Entry 5BQZ (X-ray diffraction, 2.89 A resolution); this record covers chains A and C of the 6 polymer chains in the assembly.

[Chain A (and C)]
Molecule: Hemagglutinin HA1 chain
Source organism: Influenza A virus (A/chicken/Guangdong/S1311/2010(H6N6))
Notes: chain C of this document is another copy of the same molecule, construct and numbering; everything in this record applies to it too
UniProtKB: A0A067YZV9 (A0A067YZV9_9INFA); residues 1-323 here correspond to UniProt positions 17-339 (UniProt number = residue number + 16)
Chain sequence (323 residues; each row starts with the number of its first residue):
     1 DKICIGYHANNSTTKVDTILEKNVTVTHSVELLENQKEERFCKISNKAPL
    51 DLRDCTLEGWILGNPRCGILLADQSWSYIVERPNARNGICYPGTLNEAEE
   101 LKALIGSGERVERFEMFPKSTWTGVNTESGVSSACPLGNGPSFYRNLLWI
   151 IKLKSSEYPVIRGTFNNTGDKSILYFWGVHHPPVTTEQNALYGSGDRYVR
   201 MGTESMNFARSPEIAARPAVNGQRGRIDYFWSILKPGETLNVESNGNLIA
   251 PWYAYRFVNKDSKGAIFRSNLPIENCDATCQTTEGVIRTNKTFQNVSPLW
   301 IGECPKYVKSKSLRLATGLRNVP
Cystine bridges: Cys42-Cys276, Cys55-Cys67, Cys90-Cys135, Cys280-Cys304
Covalently attached groups: N-acetylglucosamine (NAG) linked to Asn166

[How chain A and chain C interact]
Pairs across the interface (22):
  Arg200(A) - Glu213(C)
  Arg200(A) - Ile214(C)  hydrogen bond (side chain-backbone)
  Arg200(A) - Ala215(C)
  Arg200(A) - Arg217(C)
  Met201(A) - Arg217(C)  hydrogen bond (backbone-side chain)
  Gly202(A) - Arg217(C)
  Gly202(A) - Pro218(C)
  Thr203(A) - Pro218(C)
  Thr203(A) - Arg226(C)
  Glu204(A) - Pro218(C)
  Glu204(A) - Val220(C)
  Asn207(A) - Arg217(C)  hydrogen bond
  Asn207(A) - Asp228(C)
  Phe208(A) - Arg217(C)  hydrogen bond (backbone-side chain)
  Ala209(A) - Glu213(C)
  Ala209(A) - Arg217(C)
  Thr239(A) - Pro218(C)
  Asn241(A) - Ala216(C)
  Asn241(A) - Arg217(C)
  Asn241(A) - Pro218(C)
  Glu243(A) - Ala215(C)
  Glu243(A) - Ala216(C)  hydrogen bond (side chain-backbone)
Interface residues without a listed pair, chain A (12 interface residues in all): Ser205
Interface residues without a listed pair, chain C (12 interface residues in all): Thr94, His181, Ala219

[In short]
Chain A and chain C each contribute 12 residues to their interface; the contacts include 5 hydrogen bonds.
Polar pairs include Arg200(A)-Ile214(C), Met201(A)-Arg217(C) and Asn207(A)-Arg217(C). N-acetylglucosamine is
covalently linked to Asn166(A).
Chain A and chain C are both Hemagglutinin HA1 chain (Influenza A virus
(A/chicken/Guangdong/S1311/2010(H6N6))); the structure, Crystal structure of hemagglutinin of
A/Chicken/Guangdong/S1311/2010 (H6N6) in complex with human-like receptor LSTc, was determined by X-ray
diffraction, deposited together with 5BNY, 5BQY, 5BR0, 5BR3 and 5BR6.
